8SZW - chains G and H of the 7 polymer chains in the assembly; structure by electron microscopy, 3.63 A resolution.

# Chain G (and H)
Name: DNA-directed RNA polymerase subunit alpha
From: Escherichia coli
Notes: EC 2.7.7.6; chain H of this document is another copy of the same molecule, construct and numbering; everything in this record applies to it too
UniProt: P0A7Z4 (RPOA_ECOLI); numbering as in UniProt (aligned over 1-329)
Chain sequence (329 residues; row label = number of the first residue in the row):
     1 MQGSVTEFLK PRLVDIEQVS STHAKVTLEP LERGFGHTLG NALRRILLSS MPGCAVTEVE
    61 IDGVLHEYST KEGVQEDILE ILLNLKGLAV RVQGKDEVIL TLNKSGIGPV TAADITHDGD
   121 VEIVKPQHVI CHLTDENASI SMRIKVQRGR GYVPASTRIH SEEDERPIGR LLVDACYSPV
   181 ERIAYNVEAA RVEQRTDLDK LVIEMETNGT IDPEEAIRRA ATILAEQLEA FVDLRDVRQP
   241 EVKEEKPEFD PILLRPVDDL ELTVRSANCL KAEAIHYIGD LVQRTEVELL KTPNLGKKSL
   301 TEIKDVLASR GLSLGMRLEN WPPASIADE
Not modelled in the structure: 1-5, 238-329 (chain H: 1-2, 159-166, 234-329)
Swiss-Prot annotation at these positions:
  - region: Glu-162 to Glu-165 (Required for interaction with Crp at class II promoters)
  - modified residue: Arg-265 (ADP-ribosylarginine), Lys-297 (N6-acetyllysine), Lys-298 (N6-acetyllysine)
  - mutagenesis: Arg-45 (R45C: In rpoA112; temperature-sensitive, blocks RNA polymerase assembly), Glu-162 to Glu-165 (5-fold decrease in CRP-class II promoter-dependent transcription), Glu-165 (E165K: 5-fold decrease in CRP-class II promoter-dependent transcription), Arg-191 (R191C: In rpoA101; temperature-sensitive)

# Chain G / chain H interface
Pairs across the interface (75; chain G residue first):
  Thr-6(G) / Pro-52(H)
  Thr-6(G) / Arg-150(H)
  Phe-8(G) / Ser-50(H)
  Phe-8(G) / Arg-150(H)
  Phe-8(G) / Ile-223(H)  hydrophobic
  Phe-8(G) / Gln-227(H)
  Leu-9(G) / Gln-227(H)  hydrogen bond (backbone-side chain)
  Lys-10(G) / Glu-226(H)
  Pro-11(G) / Gln-227(H)
  Pro-11(G) / Ala-230(H)
  Pro-11(G) / Phe-231(H)
  Arg-12(G) / Ala-230(H)
  Arg-12(G) / Phe-231(H)
  Leu-13(G) / Phe-231(H)
  Leu-28(G) / Phe-231(H)  hydrophobic
  Glu-32(G) / Arg-150(H)  salt bridge
  Phe-35(G) / Ile-46(H)  hydrophobic
  Phe-35(G) / Ser-50(H)
  Phe-35(G) / Ile-223(H)  hydrophobic
  Phe-35(G) / Gln-227(H)
  Thr-38(G) / Arg-45(H)
  Leu-39(G) / Leu-224(H)  hydrophobic
  Leu-39(G) / Leu-228(H)  hydrophobic
  Asn-41(G) / Asn-41(H)
  Arg-45(G) / Gly-34(H)  hydrogen bond (side chain-backbone)
  Arg-45(G) / His-37(H)
  Arg-45(G) / Thr-38(H)
  Ile-46(G) / Phe-35(H)  hydrophobic
  Ser-49(G) / Phe-35(H)
  Ser-50(G) / Phe-8(H)
  Ser-50(G) / Phe-35(H)
  Arg-148(G) / Val-5(H)
  Gly-149(G) / Val-5(H)
  Arg-150(G) / Val-5(H)  hydrogen bond (side chain-backbone)
  Arg-150(G) / Glu-7(H)
  Arg-150(G) / Phe-8(H)
  Arg-150(G) / Glu-32(H)  salt bridge
  Arg-218(G) / Ala-230(H)
  Arg-218(G) / Phe-231(H)
  Arg-218(G) / Asp-233(H)
  Arg-219(G) / Val-5(H)
  Arg-219(G) / Thr-6(H)
  Arg-219(G) / Phe-8(H)
  Ala-221(G) / Leu-228(H)
  Ala-221(G) / Phe-231(H)  hydrophobic
  Thr-222(G) / Val-232(H)
  Thr-222(G) / Asp-233(H)  hydrogen bond
  Ile-223(G) / Phe-8(H)  hydrophobic
  Leu-224(G) / Leu-39(H)  hydrophobic
  Leu-224(G) / Leu-228(H)  hydrophobic
  Glu-226(G) / Lys-10(H)  salt bridge
  Gln-227(G) / Leu-9(H)
  Gln-227(G) / Phe-35(H)
  Gln-227(G) / Leu-39(H)
  Leu-228(G) / Leu-39(H)  hydrophobic
  Leu-228(G) / Ala-221(H)
  Leu-228(G) / Leu-224(H)  hydrophobic
  Ala-230(G) / Pro-11(H)  hydrophobic
  Phe-231(G) / Leu-28(H)  hydrophobic
  Phe-231(G) / Leu-39(H)  hydrophobic
  Phe-231(G) / Leu-43(H)  hydrophobic
  Phe-231(G) / Leu-201(H)  hydrophobic
  Phe-231(G) / Ile-217(H)  hydrophobic
  Phe-231(G) / Arg-218(H)
  Phe-231(G) / Ala-221(H)  hydrophobic
  Val-232(G) / Arg-218(H)
  Val-232(G) / Ala-221(H)  hydrophobic
  Leu-234(G) / Val-14(H)  hydrophobic
  Leu-234(G) / Val-26(H)  hydrophobic
  Leu-234(G) / Ile-217(H)  hydrophobic
  Leu-234(G) / Arg-218(H)
  Arg-235(G) / Arg-218(H)
  Asp-236(G) / Val-14(H)
  Asp-236(G) / Ile-16(H)
  Val-237(G) / Val-14(H)
Other interface residues (no listed pair), chain G (40 interface residues in all): Glu-7, Pro-52, Ala-225, Asp-233
Other interface residues (no listed pair), chain H (44 interface residues in all): Ser-4, Asp-15, Arg-33, Arg-148, Glu-214, Thr-222, Ala-225

# Overview
40 residues of chain G and 44 residues of chain H are in contact; the contacts include 4 hydrogen bonds and 3
salt bridges. Among the polar pairs are Glu-32(G)/Arg-150(H), Glu-226(G)/Lys-10(H) and Leu-9(G)/Gln-227(H).
From UniProt: 6 mutagenesis sites on chain G.
Both chains are DNA-directed RNA polymerase subunit alpha (Escherichia coli). Entry 8SZW (Reconstituted E.
coli RNA polymerase post-termination complex on negatively-supercoiled DNA: open duplex DNA (rPTCo)) was
determined by electron microscopy, deposited together with 8T00, 8T02 and 8T0L.
